PDB entry 8YO4 | electron microscopy, 3.20 A resolution | chains A and F of the 6 polymer chains in the assembly

[Chain A]
Name: DNA topoisomerase medium subunit
Source organism: Escherichia phage T4
Notes: EC 5.6.2.2
Reference sequence: P07065 (TOP5_BPT4); numbering as in UniProt (aligned over 1-442)
Amino-acid sequence (452 residues; row label = number of the first residue in the row):
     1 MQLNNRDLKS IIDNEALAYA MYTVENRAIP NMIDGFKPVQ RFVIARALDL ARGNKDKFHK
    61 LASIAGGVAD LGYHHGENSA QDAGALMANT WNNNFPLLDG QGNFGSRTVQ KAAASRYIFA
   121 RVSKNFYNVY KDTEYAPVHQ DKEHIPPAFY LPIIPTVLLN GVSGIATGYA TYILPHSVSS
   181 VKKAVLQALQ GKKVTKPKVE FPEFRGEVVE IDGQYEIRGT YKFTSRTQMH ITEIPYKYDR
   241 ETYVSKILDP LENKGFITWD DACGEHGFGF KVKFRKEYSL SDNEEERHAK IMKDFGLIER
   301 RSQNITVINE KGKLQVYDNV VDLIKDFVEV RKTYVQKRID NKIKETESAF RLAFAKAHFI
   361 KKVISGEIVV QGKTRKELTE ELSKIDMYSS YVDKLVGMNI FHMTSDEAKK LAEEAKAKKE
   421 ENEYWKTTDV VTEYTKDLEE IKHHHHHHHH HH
Unresolved in the structure: 443-452
Differences from the reference sequence: expression tag (443-452)
UniProt features mapped onto this chain:
  - active site: Tyr117 (O-(5'-phospho-DNA)-tyrosine intermediate)

[Chain F]
Molecule: 52-nt DNA strand
Sequence (52 nucleotides; row label = number of the first residue in the row; numbers below 1 keep their minus sign (DA-6 is residue -6)):
    -6 ATATATATAT ATATGTGTAT ATATACACAC ATACATATAC ATATATATGC AT
Unresolved in the structure: -6 to 1, 26-45

[Interface between chain A and chain F]
Contacting residue pairs - 16 pairs, chain A then chain F:
  Arg27(A) with DT9(F), phosphate contact; DG10(F), phosphate contact
  Lys37(A) with DG8(F), phosphate contact; DT9(F), salt bridge to the phosphate
  Val39(A) with DT9(F), phosphate contact; DG10(F), phosphate contact
  Tyr73(A) with DG10(F), hydrogen bond to the phosphate
  His75(A) with DG10(F), phosphate contact; DT11(F), salt bridge to the phosphate
  Ser79(A) with DG10(F), phosphate contact
  Ala83(A) with DT9(F), phosphate contact
  Leu86(A) with DT9(F), phosphate contact
  Ser163(A) with DG8(F), sugar contact
  Ile165(A) with DT7(F), base contact; DG8(F), base contact
  Lys246(A) with DA6(F), salt bridge to the phosphate
Also at the interface, not in a pair above, chain A (17 interface residues in all): Gln40, His74, Gly76, Asp82, Asn92, Lys237
Also at the interface, not in a pair above, chain F (7 interface residues in all): DT5

[In short]
17 residues of chain A and 7 residues of chain F are in contact; the contacts include 1 hydrogen bond and 3
salt bridges. Polar pairs include Tyr73(A)-DG10(F), Lys37(A)-DT9(F) and His75(A)-DT11(F). UniProt lists
active-site residue Tyr117(A) on chain A.
Chain A is DNA topoisomerase medium subunit (Escherichia phage T4) and chain F is a 52-nt DNA strand; the
structure, structure of phage T4 topoisomerase II central domain bound with DNA, was determined by electron
microscopy (same publication as 8YLU, 8YO3, 8YO5, 8YO7, 8YOD and 8YON).
